7NWU - chains B and D of the 4 polymer chains in the assembly; structure by X-ray diffraction, 2.60 A resolution.

Chain B (and D):
Molecule: Regulator of nonsense transcripts 2
From: Homo sapiens
Notes: chain D of this document is another copy of the same molecule, construct and numbering; everything in this record applies to it too
UniProtKB: Q9HAU5 (RENT2_HUMAN); numbering as in UniProt (aligned over 767-1017)
Chain sequence (251 residues; numbered 767 to 1017; the number before each row is that of its first residue):
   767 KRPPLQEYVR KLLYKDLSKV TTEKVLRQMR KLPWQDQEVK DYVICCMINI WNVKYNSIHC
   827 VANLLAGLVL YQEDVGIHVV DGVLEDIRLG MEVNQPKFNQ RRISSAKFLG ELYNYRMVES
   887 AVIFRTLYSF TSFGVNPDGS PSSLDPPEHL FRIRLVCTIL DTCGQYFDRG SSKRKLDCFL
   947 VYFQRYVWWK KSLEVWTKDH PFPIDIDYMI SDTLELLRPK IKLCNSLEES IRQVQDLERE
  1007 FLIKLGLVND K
Not modelled in the structure: 1017 (chain D: 767)
UniProt features mapped onto this chain:
  - region: Glu-839 to Val-859 (Binds to UPF3B)
  - mutagenesis: Arg-796 to Lys-797 (Strongly impairs RNA-binding), Asp-847 (D847K: Does not abolish interaction with UPF3B), Glu-851 to Asp-852 (Does not abolish interaction with UPF3B. Does not abolish interaction with UPF3B; when associated with D-854), Arg-854 (R854D: Does not abolish interaction with UPF3B; when associated with K-851 and R-852), Glu-858 (E858R: Abolishes interaction with UPF3B and association with SMG1 and RBM8A; reduces phosphorylation of UPF1), Tyr-894 (Y894A: Does not impair RNA-binding; when associated with A-932), Tyr-932 (Y932A: Does not impair RNA-binding; when associated with A-894)

How chain B and chain D interact:
Pairs across the interface (30; chain B residue first):
  Ala-887(B) / Val-1014(D)
  Ala-887(B) / Asn-1015(D)
  Arg-891(B) / Val-1014(D)
  Arg-891(B) / Asn-1015(D)
  Tyr-894(B) / Leu-1013(D)
  Pro-903(B) / Pro-903(D)
  Asp-904(B) / Pro-903(D)
  Ser-937(B) / Asp-1016(D)  hydrogen bond
  Arg-940(B) / Leu-1011(D)  hydrogen bond (side chain-backbone)
  Arg-940(B) / Gly-1012(D)
  Arg-940(B) / Leu-1013(D)
  Lys-941(B) / Gly-1012(D)
  Lys-941(B) / Leu-1013(D)
  Lys-941(B) / Val-1014(D)  hydrogen bond (side chain-backbone)
  Lys-941(B) / Asn-1015(D)
  Lys-941(B) / Asp-1016(D)  salt bridge
  Cys-944(B) / Leu-1013(D)  hydrophobic
  Phe-1007(B) / Leu-1011(D)  hydrophobic
  Phe-1007(B) / Leu-1013(D)  hydrophobic
  Leu-1011(B) / Arg-940(D)
  Leu-1011(B) / Phe-1007(D)  hydrophobic
  Gly-1012(B) / Lys-941(D)
  Leu-1013(B) / Tyr-894(D)
  Leu-1013(B) / Lys-941(D)
  Leu-1013(B) / Cys-944(D)  hydrophobic
  Leu-1013(B) / Phe-1007(D)  hydrophobic
  Val-1014(B) / Ala-887(D)
  Val-1014(B) / Arg-891(D)
  Val-1014(B) / Lys-941(D)  hydrogen bond (backbone-side chain)
  Asp-1016(B) / Ser-937(D)
Interface residues without a listed pair, chain B (19 interface residues in all): Ser-886, Phe-890, Lys-1010, Asn-1015
Interface residues without a listed pair, chain D (18 interface residues in all): Ser-886, Phe-890, Asp-904

Summary:
Chain B and chain D form an interface of 19 and 18 residues respectively; the contacts include 4 hydrogen
bonds and 1 salt bridge. Among the polar pairs are Lys-941(B)/Asp-1016(D), Ser-937(B)/Asp-1016(D) and
Arg-940(B)/Leu-1011(D). From UniProt: 9 mutagenesis sites on chain B.
Chain B and chain D are both Regulator of nonsense transcripts 2 (Homo sapiens); the structure, Co-crystal
structure of UPF3B-RRM-NOPS-L with UPF2-MIF4GIII, was determined by X-ray diffraction.
